7T3L - chains A and M of the 28 polymer chains in the assembly; structure by electron microscopy, 3.60 A resolution.

# Chain A
Protein: CRISPR-associated protein Csy1
Reference sequence: Q02ML9 (CSY1_PSEAB); residues 1-434 here = UniProt positions 1-434
Amino-acid sequence (434 residues; numbered 1 to 434; the number before each row is that of its first residue):
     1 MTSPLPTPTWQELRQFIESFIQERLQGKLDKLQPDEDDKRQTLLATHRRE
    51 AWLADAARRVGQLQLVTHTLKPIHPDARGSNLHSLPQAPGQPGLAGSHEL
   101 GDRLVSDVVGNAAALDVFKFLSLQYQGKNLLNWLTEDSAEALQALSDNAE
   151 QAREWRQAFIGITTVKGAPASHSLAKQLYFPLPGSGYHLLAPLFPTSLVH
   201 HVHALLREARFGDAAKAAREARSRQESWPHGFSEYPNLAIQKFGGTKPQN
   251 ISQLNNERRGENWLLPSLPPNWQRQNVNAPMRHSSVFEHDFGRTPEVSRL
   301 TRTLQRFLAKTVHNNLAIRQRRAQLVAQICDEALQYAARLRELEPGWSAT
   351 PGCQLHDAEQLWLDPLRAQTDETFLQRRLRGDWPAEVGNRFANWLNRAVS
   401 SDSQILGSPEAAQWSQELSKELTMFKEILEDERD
Unresolved in the structure: 1-7

# Chain M
Molecule: 61-nt RNA strand
Sequence (61 nucleotides; each row starts with the number of its first residue):
     1 CUAAGAAAUUCACGGCGGGCUUGAUGUCCGCGUCUACCUGAUUCACUGCC
    51 GUAUAGGCAGC

# How chain A and chain M interact
Pairs across the interface (18; chain A residue first):
  Ile-73(A) / A3(M)  base contact
  Ser-173(A) / A4(M)  hydrogen bond to the base
  Ser-173(A) / G5(M)  hydrogen bond to the base
  Leu-174(A) / G5(M)  base contact
  Ala-175(A) / A4(M)  hydrogen bond to the base
  Lys-176(A) / A3(M)  phosphate contact
  Lys-176(A) / A4(M)  base contact
  Lys-176(A) / G5(M)  hydrogen bond to the base
  Gln-177(A) / A4(M)  hydrogen bond to the base
  Leu-178(A) / U2(M)  phosphate contact
  Leu-178(A) / A3(M)  phosphate contact
  Leu-178(A) / A4(M)  sugar contact
  Tyr-179(A) / C1(M)  stacking on the base
  Tyr-179(A) / U2(M)  hydrogen bond to the phosphate
  Tyr-187(A) / C1(M)  base contact
  Pro-192(A) / A3(M)  base contact
  Leu-193(A) / A3(M)  hydrogen bond to the base
  Pro-195(A) / A3(M)  base contact
Also at the interface, not in a pair above, chain A (13 interface residues in all): Phe-194
Also at the interface, not in a pair above, chain M (6 interface residues in all): A6

# Overview
13 residues of chain A face 6 of chain M across their interface, with 7 hydrogen bonds and 1 aromatic stacking
contact. Polar contacts include Ser-173(A)/A4(M), Ser-173(A)/G5(M) and Ala-175(A)/A4(M).
Here chain A is CRISPR-associated protein Csy1 and chain M is a 61-nt RNA strand. Entry 7T3L (Cryo-EM
structure of Csy-AcrIF24-DNA dimer) was determined by electron microscopy (same publication as 7T3J, 7T3K,
7TAW and 7TAX).
